Entry 8Z0Q (electron microscopy, 2.60 A resolution); this record covers chains C and D.

# Chain C (and D)
Molecule: Special condensation domain in NRPS
Notes: chain D of this document is another copy of the same molecule, construct and numbering; everything in this record applies to it too
Sequence (563 residues; row label = number of the first residue in the row; numbers below 1 keep their minus sign (Met-11 is residue -11)):
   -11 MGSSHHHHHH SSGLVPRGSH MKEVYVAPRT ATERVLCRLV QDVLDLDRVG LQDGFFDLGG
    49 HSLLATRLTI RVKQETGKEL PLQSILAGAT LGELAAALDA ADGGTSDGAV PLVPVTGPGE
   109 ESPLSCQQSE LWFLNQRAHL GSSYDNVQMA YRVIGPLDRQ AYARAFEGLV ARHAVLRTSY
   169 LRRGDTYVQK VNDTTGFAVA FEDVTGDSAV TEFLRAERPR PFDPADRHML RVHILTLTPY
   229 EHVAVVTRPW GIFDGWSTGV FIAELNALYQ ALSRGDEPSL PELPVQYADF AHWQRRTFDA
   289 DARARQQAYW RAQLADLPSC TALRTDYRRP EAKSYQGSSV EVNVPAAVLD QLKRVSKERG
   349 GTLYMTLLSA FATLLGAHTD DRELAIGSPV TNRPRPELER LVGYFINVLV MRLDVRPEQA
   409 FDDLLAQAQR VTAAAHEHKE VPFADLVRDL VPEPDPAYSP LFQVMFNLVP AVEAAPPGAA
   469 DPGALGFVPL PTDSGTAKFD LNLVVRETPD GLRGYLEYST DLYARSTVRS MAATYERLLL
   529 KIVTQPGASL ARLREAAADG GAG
Unresolved in the structure: -11 to 100, 461-470, 549-551 (chain D: -11 to 100, 463-467)

# Chain C / chain D interface
Contacting residue pairs (55):
  Ala126(C) with Gly129(D); Ser130(D), hydrogen bond (backbone-backbone)
  His127(C) with Gly129(D); Ser130(D); Ser131(D), hydrogen bond (backbone-side chain); Pro207(D), hydrogen bond (side chain-backbone); Pro209(D)
  Leu128(C) with Leu128(D); Gly129(D)
  Gly129(C) with Ala126(D); His127(D); Leu128(D); Gly129(D)
  Ser130(C) with Ala126(D), hydrogen bond (backbone-backbone); His127(D)
  Ser131(C) with His127(D)
  Phe189(C) with Arg316(D)
  Glu190(C) with Asp314(D); Tyr315(D); Arg316(D), salt bridge
  Asp191(C) with Tyr315(D)
  Val192(C) with Tyr315(D), hydrophobic
  Glu200(C) with Ser326(D); Tyr506(D), hydrogen bond; Thr508(D)
  Phe201(C) with Tyr315(D), hydrophobic
  Arg203(C) with Gln324(D)
  Ala204(C) with Ser322(D), hydrogen bond (backbone-side chain); Thr508(D); Asp509(D)
  Pro207(C) with His127(D); Ser322(D); Gln324(D)
  Arg208(C) with Pro318(D); Ala320(D); Asp509(D), salt bridge
  Pro209(C) with His127(D)
  Tyr315(C) with Glu190(D); Asp191(D); Val192(D), hydrophobic; Phe201(D), hydrophobic
  Arg316(C) with Glu190(D), hydrogen bond (backbone-side chain)
  Ala320(C) with Pro209(D), hydrophobic
  Ser322(C) with Ala204(D), hydrogen bond (side chain-backbone); Arg208(D)
  Gln324(C) with Arg203(D), hydrogen bond; Ala204(D); Pro207(D)
  Gly325(C) with Arg203(D)
  Gly483(C) with Arg203(D), hydrogen bond (backbone-side chain)
  Tyr506(C) with Glu200(D)
  Thr508(C) with Ala204(D)
  Asp509(C) with Ala204(D); Arg208(D), salt bridge
  Arg513(C) with Glu200(D), salt bridge
Other interface residues (no listed pair), chain C (32 interface residues in all): Ala197, Asp314, Pro318, Lys321
Other interface residues (no listed pair), chain D (29 interface residues in all): Ala197, Arg513

# Summary
32 residues of chain C and 29 residues of chain D are in contact; the contacts include 10 hydrogen bonds and 4
salt bridges. Among the polar pairs are Glu190(C)-Arg316(D), Arg208(C)-Asp509(D) and Arg513(C)-Glu200(D).
Both chains are Special condensation domain in NRPS. Entry 8Z0Q (Cryo-EM structure of dimer HtmB2-CT) was
determined by electron microscopy together with 8Z0R and 8Z0S from the same study.
